PDB entry 7M3Y | X-ray diffraction, 1.69 A resolution | chain B

Chain B:
Protein: Hepatitis A virus cellular receptor 2
From: Homo sapiens
UniProt: Q8TDQ0 (HAVR2_HUMAN); residues 1-109 here correspond to UniProt positions 22-130 (UniProt number = residue number + 21)
Chain sequence (109 residues; row label = number of the first residue in the row):
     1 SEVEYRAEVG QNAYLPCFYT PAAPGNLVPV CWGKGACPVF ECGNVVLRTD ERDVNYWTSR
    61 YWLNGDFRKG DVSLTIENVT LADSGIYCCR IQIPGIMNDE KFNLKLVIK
Disulfide bonds: Cys-17/Cys-89, Cys-31/Cys-42, Cys-37/Cys-88
Bound ions: Ca2+: Ile-93, Gly-95, Asn-98, Asp-99
Ligand contacts: 8-chloro-2-methyl-9- (YQ7; (4R,10aP)-8-chloro-2-methyl-9-(3-methylpyridin-4-yl)[1,2,4]triazolo[1,5-c]quinazolin-5(6H)-one): Leu-47, Asp-53, Val-54, Trp-57, Thr-58, Ser-59, Arg-60, Tyr-61, Trp-62, Leu-63, Asn-64, Phe-67, Glu-77
Swiss-Prot annotation at these positions:
  - binding site (a 1,2-diacyl-sn-glycero-3-phospho-L-serine): Arg-90, Met-97
  - binding site (Ca(2+)): Gly-95, Asn-98

Summary:
Bound to chain B: 8-chloro-2-methyl-9-. The Ca2+ site is built by Ile-93, Gly-95, Asn-98 and Asp-99. From
UniProt: residues binding 1,2-diacyl-sn-glycero-3-phospho-L-serine Arg-90 and Met-97 and Ca2+-binding residues
Gly-95 and Asn-98.
Chain B is Hepatitis A virus cellular receptor 2 (Homo sapiens); the structure, Structure of TIM-3 in complex
with 8-chloro-2-methyl-9-(3-mehtylpyridin-4-yl)-[1,2,4]triazolo[1,5-c]quinazolin-5(6H)-one (compound 22), was
determined by X-ray diffraction, deposited together with 7M3Z and 7M41.
